PDB entry 9DA5 | X-ray diffraction, 2.82 A resolution | chains A and B

[Chain A (and B)]
Molecule: 5-hydroxymethyl-dUMP N-hydrolase
From: Homo sapiens
Notes: EC 3.2.2.-; chain B of this document is another copy of the same molecule, construct and numbering; everything in this record applies to it too
UniProtKB: O43598 (DNPH1_HUMAN); residue numbers follow UniProt; this construct covers 20-162
Amino-acid sequence (145 residues; each row starts with the number of its first residue):
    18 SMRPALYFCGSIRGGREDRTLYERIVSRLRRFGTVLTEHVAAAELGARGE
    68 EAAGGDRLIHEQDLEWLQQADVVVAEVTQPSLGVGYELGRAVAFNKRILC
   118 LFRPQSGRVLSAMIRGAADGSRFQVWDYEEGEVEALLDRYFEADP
Not modelled in the structure: 18-20, 56-70, 160-162 (chain B: 18-20, 55-71, 160-162)
Construct notes: expression tag (18-19)
Swiss-Prot annotation at these positions:
  - binding site (5-hydroxymethyl-dUMP): G27, I29, R30, G31, S98, G100, E104, S128
  - modified residue (Phosphoserine): S28, S98, S123, S128, S138
  - mutagenesis: E104 (E104Q: Loss of deoxyribonucleoside 5'-monophosphate N-glycosidase activity)
Residues lining bound ligands:
  - A1BBF ([(3R,4R)-4-hydroxy-1-{[5-(hydroxymethyl)pyridin-3-yl]methyl}pyrrolidin-3-yl]methyl dihydrogen phosphate), molecule 1: F25, C26, G27, S28, I29, R30, G31, I76, D80, S98, L99, G100, V101, E104
  - A1BBF, molecule 2: S128, A129, M130

[Interface between chain A and chain B]
Pairs across the interface (57):
  R30(A) with V126(B); L127(B), hydrogen bond (side chain-backbone); S128(B); A129(B)
  G31(A) with P97(B)
  D73(A) with A129(B); R132(B); G133(B)
  R74(A) with G133(B), hydrogen bond (side chain-backbone); A135(B), hydrogen bond (side chain-backbone)
  H77(A) with M130(B); G133(B); A134(B)
  L81(A) with M130(B), hydrophobic
  V94(A) with L99(B)
  P97(A) with P97(B)
  S98(A) with S98(B); L99(B)
  L99(A) with V94(B); S98(B); V101(B), hydrophobic; G102(B); L127(B), hydrophobic
  G100(A) with S128(B); M130(B)
  V101(A) with L99(B), hydrophobic
  G102(A) with L99(B); G102(B); Y103(B), hydrogen bond (backbone-backbone)
  Y103(A) with G102(B), hydrogen bond (backbone-backbone); Y103(B); G106(B); M130(B), hydrophobic; A134(B)
  G106(A) with Y103(B); R107(B)
  R107(A) with G106(B); V109(B)
  V109(A) with R107(B)
  A110(A) with A110(B), hydrophobic
  V126(A) with R30(B)
  L127(A) with R30(B), hydrogen bond (backbone-side chain); L99(B), hydrophobic
  S128(A) with G100(B)
  A129(A) with R30(B); D73(B)
  M130(A) with H77(B); D80(B); Y103(B), hydrophobic; E104(B)
  I131(A) with L99(B), hydrophobic
  R132(A) with D73(B)
  G133(A) with D73(B); R74(B); H77(B)
  A134(A) with H77(B); Y103(B)
Also at the interface, not in a pair above, chain A (32 interface residues in all): I76, E78, Q96, E104, L105
Also at the interface, not in a pair above, chain B (33 interface residues in all): G31, I76, L81, Q96, L105, I131

[In short]
32 residues of chain A face 33 of chain B across their interface; the contacts include 6 hydrogen bonds. Polar
contacts include R30(A)-L127(B), R74(A)-G133(B) and R74(A)-A135(B). Ligands of chain A: compound A1BBF. From
UniProt: 8 residues binding 5-hydroxymethyl-dUMP and one mutagenesis site on chain A.
Chain A and chain B are both 5-hydroxymethyl-dUMP N-hydrolase (Homo sapiens); the structure, Crystal structure
of human DNPH1 bound to inhibitor 2c, was determined by X-ray diffraction (same publication as 9DA1, 9DA2,
9DA3, 9DA4 and 9DA6).
